1H86 - chains A and B; structure by X-ray diffraction, 2.00 A resolution.

[Chain A (and B)]
Protein: Polyamine oxidase
Organism: Zea mays
Notes: EC 1.5.3.14, 1.5.3.15; chain B of this document is another copy of the same molecule, construct and numbering; everything in this record applies to it too
UniProtKB: O64411 (PAO_MAIZE); residues 1-472 here correspond to UniProt positions 29-500 (UniProt number = residue number + 28)
Sequence (472 residues; each row starts with the number of its first residue):
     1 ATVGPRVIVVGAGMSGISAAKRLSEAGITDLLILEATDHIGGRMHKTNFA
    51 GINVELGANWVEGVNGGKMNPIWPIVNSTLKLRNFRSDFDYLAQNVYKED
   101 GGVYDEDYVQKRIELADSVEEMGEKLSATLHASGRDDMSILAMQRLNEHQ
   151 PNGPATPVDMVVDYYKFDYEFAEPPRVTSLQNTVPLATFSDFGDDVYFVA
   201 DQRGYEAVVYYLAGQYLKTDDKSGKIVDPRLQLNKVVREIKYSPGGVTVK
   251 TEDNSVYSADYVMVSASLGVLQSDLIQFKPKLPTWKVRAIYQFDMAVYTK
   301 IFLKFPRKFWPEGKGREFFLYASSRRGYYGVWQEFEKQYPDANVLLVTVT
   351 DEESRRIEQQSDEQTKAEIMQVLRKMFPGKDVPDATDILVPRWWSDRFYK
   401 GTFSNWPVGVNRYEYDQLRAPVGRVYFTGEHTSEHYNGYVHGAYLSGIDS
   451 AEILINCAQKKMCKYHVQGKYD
Unresolved in the structure: 1-4, 464-472 (chain B: 1-4, 467-472)
Disulfide bonds: C457-C463
Covalently attached groups: glycan linked to N77
Ligand contacts: FAD / NBA: V10, G11, A12, G13, M14, S15, G16, L34, E35, A36, T37, G41, G42, R43, M44, L56, G57, A58, N59, W60, E62, F89, Y169, E170, F189, D194, V196, Y205, K235, V236, V237, S265, A266, S267, V270, L275, I276, Y298, K300, W393, F398, Y399, T402, F403, G429, E430, G438, Y439, V440, A443
Curated features (UniProtKB/Swiss-Prot):
  - binding site (FAD): M14, S15, E35, R43, N59, W60, V237, Y399, E430, Y439, V440
  - binding site (substrate): E62, E170, G438
  - glycosylation: N77 (N-linked (GlcNAc...) asparagine)

[How chain A and chain B interact]
Residue-residue contacts (60):
  L126(A) - R288(B)
  S133(A) - R135(B)
  R135(A) - R135(B)
  R135(A) - N411(B)
  R135(A) - E414(B)
  D137(A) - G409(B)
  M138(A) - Q292(B)
  R145(A) - Y291(B)  hydrogen bond (side chain-backbone)
  R145(A) - Q292(B)  hydrogen bond (side chain-backbone)
  R145(A) - F293(B)  hydrogen bond (side chain-backbone)
  R145(A) - D294(B)  salt bridge
  L146(A) - V287(B)  hydrophobic
  L146(A) - Y291(B)  hydrophobic
  H149(A) - Q272(B)
  H149(A) - S273(B)
  H149(A) - D274(B)  salt bridge
  H149(A) - Y291(B)
  Q150(A) - Q272(B)
  Q150(A) - Y291(B)
  P151(A) - Q272(B)
  P151(A) - K400(B)
  N152(A) - R355(B)
  N152(A) - W394(B)
  A155(A) - Q359(B)
  A155(A) - W394(B)  hydrophobic
  T156(A) - Q359(B)
  P174(A) - R176(B)
  R176(A) - P174(B)
  R176(A) - V177(B)
  R176(A) - D351(B)  salt bridge
  V177(A) - R176(B)
  Q272(A) - H149(B)
  Q272(A) - Q150(B)  hydrogen bond (backbone-backbone)
  Q272(A) - P151(B)
  S273(A) - H149(B)
  D274(A) - H149(B)  salt bridge
  V287(A) - L146(B)  hydrophobic
  R288(A) - L126(B)
  Y291(A) - R145(B)  hydrogen bond (backbone-side chain)
  Y291(A) - L146(B)  hydrophobic
  Y291(A) - H149(B)
  Y291(A) - Q150(B)
  Q292(A) - D137(B)
  Q292(A) - M138(B)
  Q292(A) - R145(B)  hydrogen bond (backbone-side chain)
  F293(A) - R145(B)  hydrogen bond (backbone-side chain)
  D294(A) - R145(B)  salt bridge
  S324(A) - R356(B)
  R325(A) - R325(B)
  R326(A) - E352(B)
  D351(A) - R176(B)  salt bridge
  E352(A) - R326(B)
  R355(A) - N152(B)
  R356(A) - S324(B)
  Q359(A) - A155(B)
  W394(A) - N152(B)
  W394(A) - A155(B)  hydrophobic
  K400(A) - P151(B)
  V408(A) - V408(B)
  G409(A) - V408(B)
Also at the interface, not in a pair above, chain A (43 interface residues in all): T129, D136, A142, E173, G269, M295
Also at the interface, not in a pair above, chain B (42 interface residues in all): D136, A142, T156, E173, G269

[Overview]
Chain A and chain B form an interface of 43 and 42 residues respectively; the contacts include 7 hydrogen
bonds and 6 salt bridges. Polar pairs include R145(A)-D294(B), H149(A)-D274(B) and R176(A)-D351(B). Chain A
binds FAD / NBA. Covalently linked N-acetylglucosamine: at N77(A).
Both chains are Polyamine oxidase (Zea mays). Entry 1H86 (COVALENT ADDUCT BETWEEN POLYAMINE OXIDASE AND
N1ethylN11((cycloheptyl)methyl)4,8diazaundecane at pH 7.0) was determined by X-ray diffraction, deposited
together with 1H81, 1H83 and 1H84.
